1VQ7 - chains 0 and Q of the 32 polymer chains in the assembly; structure by X-ray diffraction, 2.50 A resolution.

Chain 0:
Molecule: 23S ribosomal RNA
Source organism: Haloarcula marismortui
Sequence (2922 nucleotides; row label = number of the first residue in the row):
     2 UUGGCUACUAUGCCAGCUGGUGGAUUGCUCGGCUCAGGCGCUGAUGAAGG
    52 ACGUGCCAAGCUGCGAUAAGCCAUGGGGAGCCGCACGGAGGCGAAGAACC
   102 AUGGAUUUCCGAAUGAGAAUCUCUCUAACAAUUGCUUCGCGCAAUGAGGA
   152 ACCCCGAGAACUGAAACAUCUCAGUAUCGGGAGGAACAGAAAACGCAAUG
   202 UGAUGUCGUUAGUAACCGCGAGUGAACGCGAUACAGCCCAAACCGAAGCC
   252 CUCACGGGCAAUGUGGUGUCAGGGCUACCUCUCAUCAGCCGACCGUCUCG
   302 ACGAAGUCUCUUGGAACAGAGCGUGAUACAGGGUGACAACCCCGUACUCG
   352 AGACCAGUACGACGUGCGGUAGUGCCAGAGUAGCGGGGGUUGGAUAUCCC
   402 UCGCGAAUAACGCAGGCAUCGACUGCGAAGGCUAAACACAACCUGAGACC
   452 GAUAGUGAACAAGUAGUGUGAACGAACGCUGCAAAGUACCCUCAGAAGGG
   502 AGGCGAAAUAGAGCAUGAAAUCAGUUGGCGAUCGAGCGACAGGGCAUACA
   552 AGGUCCCUCGACGAAUGACCGACGCGCGAGCGUCCAGUAAGACUCACGGG
   602 AAGCCGAUGUUCUGUCGUACGUUUUGAAAAACGAGCCAGGGAGUGUGUCU
   652 GCAUGGCAAGUCUAACCGGAGUAUCCGGGGAGGCACAGGGAAACCGACAU
   702 GGCCGCAGGGCUUUGCCCGAGGGCCGCCGUCUUCAAGGGCGGGGAGCCAU
   752 GUGGACACGACCCGAAUCCGGACGAUCUACGCAUGGACAAGAUGAAGCGU
   802 GCCGAAAGGCACGUGGAAGUCUGUUAGAGUUGGUGUCCUACAAUACCCUC
   852 UCGUGAUCUAUGUGUAGGGGUGAAAGGCCCAUCGAGUCCGGCAACAGCUG
   902 GUUCCAAUCGAAACAUGUCGAAGCAUGACCUCCGCCGAGGUAGUCUGUGA
   952 GGUAGAGCGACCGAUUGGUGUGUCCGCCUCCGAGAGGAGUCGGCACACCU
  1002 GUCAAACUCCAAACUUACAGACGCCGUUUGACGCGGGGAUUCCGGUGCGC
  1052 GGGGUAAGCCUGUGUACCAGGAGGGGAACAACCCAGAGAUAGGUUAAGGU
  1102 CCCCAAGUGUGGAUUAAGUGUAAUCCUCUGAAGGUGGUCUCGAGCCCUAG
  1152 ACAGCCGGGAGGUGAGCUUAGAAGCAGCUACCCUCUAAGAAAAGCGUAAC
  1202 AGCUUACCGGCCGAGGUUUGAGGCGCCCAAAAUGAUCGGGACUCAAAUCC
  1252 ACCACCGAGACCUGUCCGUACCACUCAUACUGGUAAUCGAGUAGAUUGGC
  1302 GCUCUAAUUGGAUGGAAGUAGGGGUGAAAACUCCUAUGGACCGAUUAGUG
  1352 ACGAAAAUCCUGGCCAUAGUAGCAGCGAUAGUCGGGUGAGAACCCCGACG
  1402 GCCUAAUGGAUAAGGGUUCCUCAGCACUGCUGAUCAGCUGAGGGUUAGCC
  1452 GGUCCUAAGUCAUACCGCAACUCGACUAUGACGAAAUGGGAAACGGGUUA
  1502 AUAUUCCCGUGCCACUAUGCAGUGAAAGUUGACGCCCUGGGGUCGAUCAC
  1552 GCUGGGCAUUCGCCCAGUCGAACCGUCCAACUCCGUGGAAGCCGUAAUGG
  1602 CAGGAAGCGGACGAACGGCGGCAUAGGGAAACGUGAUUCAACCUGGGGCC
  1652 CAUGAAAAGACGAGCAUAGUGUCCGUACCGAGAACCGACACAGGUGUCCA
  1702 UGGCGGCGAAAGCCAAGGCCUGUCGGGAGCAACCAACGUUAGGGAAUUCG
  1752 GCAAGUUAGUCCCGUACCUUCGGAAGAAGGGAUGCCUGCUCCGGAACGGA
  1802 GCAGGUCGCAGUGACUCGGAAGCUCGGACUGUCUAGUAACAACAUAGGUG
  1852 ACCGCAAAUCCGCAAGGACUCGUACGGUCACUGAAUCCUGCCCAGUGCAG
  1902 GUAUCUGAACACCUCGUACAAGAGGACGAAGGACCUGUCAACGGCGGGGG
  1952 UAACUAUGACCCUCUUAAGGUAGCGUAGUACCUUGCCGCAUCAGUAGCGG
  2002 CUUGCAUGAAUGGAUUAACCAGAGCUUCACUGUCCCAACGUUGGGCCCGG
  2052 UGAACUGUACAUUCCAGUGCGGAGUCUGGAGACACCCAGGGGGAAGCGAA
  2102 GACCCUAUGGAGCUUUACUGCAGGCUGUCGCUGAGACGUGGUCGCCGAUG
  2152 UGCAGCAUAGGUAGGAGACACUACACAGGUACCCGCGCUAGCGGGCCACC
  2202 GAGUCAACAGUGAAAUACUACCCGUCGGUGACUGCGACUCUCACUCCGGG
  2252 AGGAGGACACCGAUAGCCGGGCAGUUUGACUGGGGCGGUACGCGCUCGAA
  2302 AAGAUAUCGAGCGCGCCCUAUGGCUAUCUCAGCCGGGACAGAGACCCGGC
  2352 GAAGAGUGCAAGAGCAAAAGAUAGCUUGACAGUGUUCUUCCCAACGAGGA
  2402 ACGCUGACGCGAAAGCGUGGUCUAGCGAACCAAUUAGCCUGCUUGAUGCG
  2452 GGCAAUUGAUGACAGAAAAGCUACCCUAGGGAUAACAGAGUCGUCACUCG
  2502 CAAGAGCACAUAUCGACCGAGUGGCUUGCUACCUCGAUGUCGGUUCCCUC
  2552 CAUCCUGCCCGUGCAGAAGCGGGCAAGGGUGAGGUUGUUCGCCUAUUAAA
  2602 GGAGGUCGUGAGCUGGGUUUAGACCGUCGUGAGACAGGUCGGCUGCUAUC
  2652 UACUGGGUGUGUAAUGGUGUCUGACAAGAACGACCGUAUAGUACGAGAGG
  2702 AACUACGGUUGGUGGCCACUGGUGUACCGGUUGUUCGAGAGAGCACGUGC
  2752 CGGGUAGCCACGCCACACGGGGUAAGAGCUGAACGCAUCUAAGCUCGAAA
  2802 CCCACUUGGAAAAGAGACACCGCCGAGGUCCCGCGUACAAGACGCGGUCG
  2852 AUAGACUCGGGGUGUGCGCGUCGAGGUAACGAGACGUUAAGCCCACGAGC
  2902 ACUAACAGACCAAAGCCAUCAU
Not modelled in the structure: 2-9, 126-127, 715, 971-998, 1560, 1952-1963, 2137-2236, 2339-2343, 2665-2666, 2915-2923
Differences from the reference sequence: modified residue (628, 2587-2588, 2619, 2621)
Modified positions: 1MA (6-hydro-1-methyladenosine-5'-monophosphate) at position 628, OMU (o2'-methyluridine 5'-monophosphate) at position 2587, OMG (o2'-methylguanosine-5'-monophosphate) at position 2588, UR3 (3-methyluridine-5'-monophoshate) at position 2619, PSU (pseudouridine-5'-monophosphate) at position 2621
Ion coordination: Na+ site 1 near U12 (its only coordinating residue here); Mg2+ site 1 near G28 (its only coordinating residue here); Na+ site 2: C40, G41, A442; Na+ site 3: G56, A59, G61; Na+ site 4 near U108 (its only coordinating residue here); Mg2+ site 2 near U115 (its only coordinating residue here); Na+ site 5: C130, U146; Na+ site 6: C141, G142; Mg2+ site 3: C162, U2276; K+ site 1: U163, U172; Mg2+ site 4: A165, A167, C168; Na+ site 7: A165, A166, A167; 86 more Mg2+ sites not listed; 61 more Na+ sites not listed; 2 more K+ sites not listed

Chain Q:
Protein: 50S ribosomal protein L21e
Source organism: Haloarcula marismortui
UniProt: P12734 (RL21_HALMA); residues 0-95 here = UniProt positions 0-95
Amino-acid sequence (96 residues; numbered 0 to 95; the number before each row is that of its first residue; numbering starts at 0):
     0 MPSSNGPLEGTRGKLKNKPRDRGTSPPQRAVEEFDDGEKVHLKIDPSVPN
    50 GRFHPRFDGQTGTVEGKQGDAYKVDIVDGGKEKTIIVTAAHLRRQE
Not modelled in the structure: 0
Ion coordination: Na+: Asp20, Gly22, Ser24, Ser46

Chain 0 / chain Q interface:
Contacting residue pairs (113):
  G948(0) - Gln94(Q)  base contact
  G948(0) - Glu95(Q)  hydrogen bond to the sugar
  U949(0) - His40(Q)  hydrogen bond to the base
  U949(0) - Gln94(Q)  hydrogen bond to the base
  U949(0) - Glu95(Q)  hydrogen bond to the sugar
  G950(0) - His40(Q)  hydrogen bond to the sugar
  G950(0) - Gly58(Q)  hydrogen bond to the base
  A951(0) - Lys42(Q)  phosphate contact
  A951(0) - Asp57(Q)  sugar contact
  A951(0) - Gly58(Q)  sugar contact
  G952(0) - Lys42(Q)  salt bridge to the phosphate
  G953(0) - Gly12(Q)  phosphate contact
  G953(0) - Lys13(Q)  hydrogen bond to the phosphate
  G953(0) - Lys17(Q)  base contact
  A1007(0) - Arg11(Q)  hydrogen bond to the phosphate
  C1008(0) - Arg11(Q)  salt bridge to the phosphate
  U1009(0) - Lys15(Q)  salt bridge to the phosphate
  C1010(0) - Pro18(Q)  phosphate contact
  A1018(0) - Gly58(Q)  sugar contact
  A1018(0) - Gln59(Q)  hydrogen bond to the sugar
  A1018(0) - Thr60(Q)  hydrogen bond to the base
  C1019(0) - Lys38(Q)  hydrogen bond to the phosphate
  C1019(0) - Thr60(Q)  sugar contact
  C1019(0) - Gln94(Q)  hydrogen bond to the base
  A1020(0) - Lys38(Q)  salt bridge to the phosphate
  G2295(0) - Ser3(Q)  base contact
  G2295(0) - Asn4(Q)  hydrogen bond to the phosphate
  G2295(0) - Gly5(Q)  hydrogen bond to the phosphate
  C2296(0) - Ser2(Q)  hydrogen bond to the base
  C2296(0) - Ser3(Q)  hydrogen bond to the phosphate
  C2296(0) - Asn4(Q)  phosphate contact
  C2296(0) - Gly5(Q)  hydrogen bond to the phosphate
  C2296(0) - Pro6(Q)  phosphate contact
  C2296(0) - Leu7(Q)  hydrogen bond to the phosphate
  C2296(0) - Glu8(Q)  hydrogen bond to the phosphate
  U2297(0) - Ser2(Q)  hydrogen bond to the base
  U2297(0) - Leu7(Q)  phosphate contact
  U2297(0) - Glu8(Q)  phosphate contact
  U2297(0) - Gly9(Q)  hydrogen bond to the phosphate
  U2297(0) - Thr10(Q)  hydrogen bond to the phosphate
  U2297(0) - Arg11(Q)  hydrogen bond to the phosphate
  C2298(0) - Ser2(Q)  base contact
  C2298(0) - Arg11(Q)  salt bridge to the phosphate
  G2299(0) - Pro1(Q)  base contact
  G2299(0) - Ser2(Q)  base contact
  A2300(0) - Pro1(Q)  base contact
  A2303(0) - Lys13(Q)  phosphate contact
  A2303(0) - Asp57(Q)  sugar contact
  G2304(0) - Lys13(Q)  salt bridge to the phosphate
  G2304(0) - Arg55(Q)  hydrogen bond to the phosphate
  A2305(0) - Arg55(Q)  salt bridge to the phosphate
  U2306(0) - Pro1(Q)  phosphate contact
  A2307(0) - Pro1(Q)  phosphate contact
  A2353(0) - Arg21(Q)  hydrogen bond to the base
  A2354(0) - Arg21(Q)  salt bridge to the phosphate
  G2363(0) - Leu7(Q)  base contact
  G2363(0) - Arg11(Q)  hydrogen bond to the phosphate
  A2364(0) - Arg11(Q)  salt bridge to the phosphate
  A2364(0) - Leu14(Q)  hydrogen bond to the sugar
  A2364(0) - Lys15(Q)  salt bridge to the phosphate
  G2365(0) - Leu14(Q)  sugar contact
  G2365(0) - Lys15(Q)  phosphate contact
  G2365(0) - Asn16(Q)  hydrogen bond to the phosphate
  G2365(0) - Pro45(Q)  sugar contact
  G2365(0) - Ser46(Q)  phosphate contact
  C2366(0) - Asn16(Q)  phosphate contact
  C2366(0) - Arg21(Q)  phosphate contact
  C2366(0) - Gly22(Q)  hydrogen bond to the phosphate
  C2366(0) - Thr23(Q)  phosphate contact
  C2366(0) - Ser46(Q)  hydrogen bond to the phosphate
  A2367(0) - Gly22(Q)  phosphate contact
  A2367(0) - Thr23(Q)  hydrogen bond to the phosphate
  A2370(0) - Ser46(Q)  hydrogen bond to the base
  A2370(0) - Pro48(Q)  base contact
  G2385(0) - Gln67(Q)  base contact
  U2386(0) - Gln67(Q)  hydrogen bond to the base
  U2387(0) - Thr83(Q)  hydrogen bond to the sugar
  U2387(0) - Ile85(Q)  sugar contact
  C2388(0) - His53(Q)  sugar contact
  C2388(0) - Phe56(Q)  phosphate contact
  C2388(0) - Lys82(Q)  phosphate contact
  C2388(0) - Thr83(Q)  hydrogen bond to the phosphate
  U2389(0) - His53(Q)  sugar contact
  U2389(0) - Arg55(Q)  phosphate contact
  U2389(0) - Phe56(Q)  phosphate contact
  U2389(0) - Lys82(Q)  salt bridge to the phosphate
  U2390(0) - Asn4(Q)  sugar contact
  U2390(0) - Arg55(Q)  salt bridge to the phosphate
  C2392(0) - Arg55(Q)  sugar contact
  C2392(0) - Asp77(Q)  hydrogen bond to the sugar
  C2392(0) - Lys82(Q)  hydrogen bond to the phosphate
  C2393(0) - Asp77(Q)  sugar contact
  C2393(0) - Gly78(Q)  sugar contact
  C2393(0) - Gly79(Q)  hydrogen bond to the phosphate
  C2393(0) - Lys80(Q)  phosphate contact
  C2393(0) - Lys82(Q)  salt bridge to the phosphate
  A2394(0) - Gly79(Q)  phosphate contact
  A2394(0) - Lys80(Q)  hydrogen bond to the phosphate
  A2395(0) - Lys80(Q)  salt bridge to the phosphate
  A2402(0) - Arg51(Q)  sugar contact
  C2403(0) - Asn49(Q)  phosphate contact
  C2403(0) - Gly50(Q)  hydrogen bond to the phosphate
  C2403(0) - Gln67(Q)  hydrogen bond to the base
  C2403(0) - Ala70(Q)  phosphate contact
  C2403(0) - Ile85(Q)  sugar contact
  G2404(0) - Gln67(Q)  phosphate contact
  G2404(0) - Gly68(Q)  phosphate contact
  G2404(0) - Asp69(Q)  hydrogen bond to the phosphate
  G2404(0) - Ala70(Q)  phosphate contact
  C2423(0) - Leu7(Q)  base contact
  U2424(0) - Gly5(Q)  sugar contact
  U2424(0) - Pro6(Q)  phosphate contact
  U2424(0) - Leu7(Q)  sugar contact
Also at the interface, not in a pair above, chain 0 (53 interface residues in all): C1011, G2310, A2311, C2391, U2422, A2425
Also at the interface, not in a pair above, chain Q (54 interface residues in all): Lys72, Val76, Ile84, Arg93

Summary:
53 residues of chain 0 face 54 of chain Q across their interface; the contacts include 42 hydrogen bonds and
14 salt bridges. Polar pairs include U949(0)-His40(Q), U949(0)-Gln94(Q) and G950(0)-Gly58(Q). C40(0), G41(0)
and A442(0) form the Na+ site 2.
Here chain 0 is 23S ribosomal RNA and chain Q is 50S ribosomal protein L21e, both from Haloarcula marismortui.
Entry 1VQ7 (The structure of the transition state analogue "DCA" bound to the large ribosomal subunit of
haloarcula ...) was determined by X-ray diffraction together with 1VQ6 and 1VQN from the same study.
